Entry 1YLC (X-ray diffraction, 1.70 A resolution); this record covers chains A and B.

# Chain A
Protein: Trypsin II
From: Rattus norvegicus
Notes: EC 3.4.21.4
UniProtKB: P00763 (TRY2_RAT); the construct lacks a stretch of the UniProt sequence and is renumbered around it, so the offset changes along the chain: 16-34 = UniProt 24-42; 37-64 = UniProt 43-70; 66-125 = UniProt 71-130; 127-130 = UniProt 131-134; 6 more segments
Amino-acid sequence (223 residues; row label = number of the first residue in the row; note: 10 numbers in that range are skipped by the numbering (no residue carries them; nothing is unmodelled there)):
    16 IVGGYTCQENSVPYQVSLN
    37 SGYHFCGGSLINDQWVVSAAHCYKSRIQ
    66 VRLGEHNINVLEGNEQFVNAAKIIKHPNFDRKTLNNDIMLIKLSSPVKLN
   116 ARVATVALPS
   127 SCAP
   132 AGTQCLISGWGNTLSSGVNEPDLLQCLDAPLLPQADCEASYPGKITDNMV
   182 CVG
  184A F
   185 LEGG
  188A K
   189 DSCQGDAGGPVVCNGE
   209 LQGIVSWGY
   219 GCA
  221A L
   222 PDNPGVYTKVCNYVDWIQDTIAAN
Differences from the reference sequence: engineered mutation Ala195 (Ser200 in P00763)
Disulfide bonds: Cys22-Cys157, Cys42-Cys58, Cys128-Cys232, Cys136-Cys201, Cys168-Cys182, Cys191-Cys220
Bound ions: Ca2+: Glu70, Asn72, Val75, Glu77, Glu80

# Chain B
Protein: Pancreatic trypsin inhibitor
UniProtKB: P00974 (BPT1_BOVIN); residues 1-56 here correspond to UniProt positions 36-91 (UniProt number = residue number + 35)
Amino-acid sequence (56 residues; numbered 1 to 56; the number before each row is that of its first residue):
     1 RPDFALEPPYTGPCKARIIRYFYNAKAGLAQTFVYGGCRAKRNNFKSAED
    51 AMRTAG
Differences from the reference sequence: engineered mutation Ala5 (Cys40 in P00974), Ala30 (Cys65 in P00974), Ala51 (Cys86 in P00974), Ala55 (Cys90 in P00974)
Modified residues: Ala5, Ala30, Ala51, Ala55 (alpha-aminobutyric acid; ABA)

# How chain A and chain B interact
Pairs across the interface (37; chain A residue first):
  Tyr39(A) with Arg17(B); Ile18(B); Ile19(B), hydrogen bond (side chain-backbone)
  His40(A) with Arg17(B)
  Phe41(A) with Ala16(B); Arg17(B), hydrogen bond (backbone-backbone)
  Cys42(A) with Ala16(B), hydrophobic
  His57(A) with Cys14(B); Lys15(B), hydrogen bond (side chain-backbone); Ala16(B); Gly36(B)
  Lys60(A) with Ile18(B)
  Arg96(A) with Cys38(B)
  Lys97(A) with Arg39(B), hydrogen bond (backbone-side chain)
  Leu99(A) with Cys14(B), hydrophobic; Cys38(B), hydrophobic
  Glu151(A) with Arg17(B), salt bridge
  Asp189(A) with Lys15(B), salt bridge
  Ser190(A) with Lys15(B), hydrogen bond
  Cys191(A) with Lys15(B)
  Gln192(A) with Thr11(B); Cys14(B), hydrogen bond (side chain-backbone); Lys15(B); Ala16(B)
  Gly193(A) with Lys15(B), hydrogen bond (backbone-backbone); Ala16(B); Arg17(B)
  Asp194(A) with Lys15(B), hydrogen bond (backbone-backbone)
  Ala195(A) with Lys15(B), hydrogen bond (backbone-backbone); Ala16(B)
  Val213(A) with Lys15(B)
  Ser214(A) with Cys14(B); Lys15(B), hydrogen bond (backbone-backbone)
  Trp215(A) with Pro13(B); Lys15(B)
  Gly216(A) with Pro13(B), hydrogen bond (backbone-backbone)
  Gly226(A) with Lys15(B)
Other interface residues (no listed pair), chain A (24 interface residues in all): Tyr217, Gly219
Other interface residues (no listed pair), chain B (14 interface residues in all): Gly12, Val34, Gly37

# Summary
Chain A and chain B form an interface of 24 and 14 residues respectively; the contacts include 11 hydrogen
bonds and 2 salt bridges. Among the polar pairs are Glu151(A)-Arg17(B), Asp189(A)-Lys15(B) and
Tyr39(A)-Ile19(B). Glu70(A), Asn72(A), Val75(A), Glu77(A) and Glu80(A) coordinate Ca2+.
Chain A is Trypsin II (Rattus norvegicus) and chain B is Pancreatic trypsin inhibitor; the structure,
Trypsin/BPTI complex mutant, was determined by X-ray diffraction together with 1YKT and 1YLD from the same
study.
